PDB entry 6BH9 | X-ray diffraction, 1.94 A resolution | chains C and G of the 3 polymer chains in the assembly

Chain C:
Molecule: Caspase-3
Organism: Homo sapiens
Notes: EC 3.4.22.56
UniProt: P42574 (CASP3_HUMAN); residue numbers follow UniProt; this construct covers 176-277
Chain sequence (103 residues; row label = number of the first residue in the row):
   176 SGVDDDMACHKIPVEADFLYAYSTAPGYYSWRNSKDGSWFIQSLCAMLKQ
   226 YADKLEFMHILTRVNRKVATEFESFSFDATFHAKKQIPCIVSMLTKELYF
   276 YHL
Unresolved in the structure: 176-184
Sequence notes: expression tag (278)
Metal / ion sites: Na+ site 1 near Asp192 (its only coordinating residue here); Na+ site 2: Trp206 (shared with 1 residue of chain A)
Reported in the primary citation:
  - post-translational modification sites: Thr245, Ser249 (proposed by the authors, not directly observed)
  - conformationally variable residues (order/disorder transition): Asp179 to Cys184

Chain G:
Molecule: Ac-Asp-Glu-Val-Asp-CMK
Chain sequence (6 residues; numbered 1 to 6; the number before each row is that of its first residue):
     1 XDEVDX
Modified positions: ACE (acetyl group) at position 1; 0QE (chloromethane) at position 6

Chain C / chain G interface:
Contacting residue pairs (19):
  Tyr204(C) - Val4(G)  hydrophobic
  Tyr204(C) - 0QE_6(G)
  Ser205(C) - Val4(G)
  Ser205(C) - Asp5(G)  hydrogen bond (backbone-backbone)
  Trp206(C) - Asp2(G)
  Trp206(C) - Glu3(G)
  Trp206(C) - Val4(G)
  Arg207(C) - ACE_1(G)
  Arg207(C) - Asp2(G)
  Arg207(C) - Glu3(G)  salt bridge
  Arg207(C) - Val4(G)  hydrogen bond (side chain-backbone)
  Arg207(C) - Asp5(G)  salt bridge
  Asn208(C) - ACE_1(G)
  Asn208(C) - Asp2(G)  hydrogen bond
  Ser209(C) - ACE_1(G)  hydrogen bond (backbone-backbone)
  Trp214(C) - Asp2(G)
  Glu248(C) - Asp2(G)
  Ser249(C) - Asp2(G)
  Phe250(C) - Asp2(G)  hydrogen bond (backbone-side chain)
Interface residues without a listed pair, chain C (11 interface residues in all): Phe256

Overview:
11 residues of chain C face 6 of chain G across their interface, with 5 hydrogen bonds and 2 salt bridges.
Polar pairs include Arg207(C)-Glu3(G), Arg207(C)-Asp5(G) and Arg207(C)-Val4(G). The paper reports modification
sites Thr245(C) and Ser249(C); conformational variability at Asp179(C).
Here chain C is Caspase-3 (Homo sapiens) and chain G is Ac-Asp-Glu-Val-Asp-CMK. Entry 6BH9 (Caspase-3 Mutant -
T152A) was determined by X-ray diffraction, deposited together with 6BDV, 6BFJ, 6BFK, 6BFL, 6BFO, 6BG0 and 7
further entries.
